PDB entry 7WKK | electron microscopy, 4.20 A resolution (low resolution: residue-level contacts below are approximate; hydrogen-bond / salt-bridge calls are withheld) | chains A and J of the 30 polymer chains in the assembly

== Chain A ==
Molecule: MGC83295 protein
Source organism: Xenopus laevis
UniProt: Q642R6 (Q642R6_XENLA); numbering as in UniProt (aligned over 1-2011)
Sequence (2011 residues; numbered 1 to 2011; the number before each row is that of its first residue):
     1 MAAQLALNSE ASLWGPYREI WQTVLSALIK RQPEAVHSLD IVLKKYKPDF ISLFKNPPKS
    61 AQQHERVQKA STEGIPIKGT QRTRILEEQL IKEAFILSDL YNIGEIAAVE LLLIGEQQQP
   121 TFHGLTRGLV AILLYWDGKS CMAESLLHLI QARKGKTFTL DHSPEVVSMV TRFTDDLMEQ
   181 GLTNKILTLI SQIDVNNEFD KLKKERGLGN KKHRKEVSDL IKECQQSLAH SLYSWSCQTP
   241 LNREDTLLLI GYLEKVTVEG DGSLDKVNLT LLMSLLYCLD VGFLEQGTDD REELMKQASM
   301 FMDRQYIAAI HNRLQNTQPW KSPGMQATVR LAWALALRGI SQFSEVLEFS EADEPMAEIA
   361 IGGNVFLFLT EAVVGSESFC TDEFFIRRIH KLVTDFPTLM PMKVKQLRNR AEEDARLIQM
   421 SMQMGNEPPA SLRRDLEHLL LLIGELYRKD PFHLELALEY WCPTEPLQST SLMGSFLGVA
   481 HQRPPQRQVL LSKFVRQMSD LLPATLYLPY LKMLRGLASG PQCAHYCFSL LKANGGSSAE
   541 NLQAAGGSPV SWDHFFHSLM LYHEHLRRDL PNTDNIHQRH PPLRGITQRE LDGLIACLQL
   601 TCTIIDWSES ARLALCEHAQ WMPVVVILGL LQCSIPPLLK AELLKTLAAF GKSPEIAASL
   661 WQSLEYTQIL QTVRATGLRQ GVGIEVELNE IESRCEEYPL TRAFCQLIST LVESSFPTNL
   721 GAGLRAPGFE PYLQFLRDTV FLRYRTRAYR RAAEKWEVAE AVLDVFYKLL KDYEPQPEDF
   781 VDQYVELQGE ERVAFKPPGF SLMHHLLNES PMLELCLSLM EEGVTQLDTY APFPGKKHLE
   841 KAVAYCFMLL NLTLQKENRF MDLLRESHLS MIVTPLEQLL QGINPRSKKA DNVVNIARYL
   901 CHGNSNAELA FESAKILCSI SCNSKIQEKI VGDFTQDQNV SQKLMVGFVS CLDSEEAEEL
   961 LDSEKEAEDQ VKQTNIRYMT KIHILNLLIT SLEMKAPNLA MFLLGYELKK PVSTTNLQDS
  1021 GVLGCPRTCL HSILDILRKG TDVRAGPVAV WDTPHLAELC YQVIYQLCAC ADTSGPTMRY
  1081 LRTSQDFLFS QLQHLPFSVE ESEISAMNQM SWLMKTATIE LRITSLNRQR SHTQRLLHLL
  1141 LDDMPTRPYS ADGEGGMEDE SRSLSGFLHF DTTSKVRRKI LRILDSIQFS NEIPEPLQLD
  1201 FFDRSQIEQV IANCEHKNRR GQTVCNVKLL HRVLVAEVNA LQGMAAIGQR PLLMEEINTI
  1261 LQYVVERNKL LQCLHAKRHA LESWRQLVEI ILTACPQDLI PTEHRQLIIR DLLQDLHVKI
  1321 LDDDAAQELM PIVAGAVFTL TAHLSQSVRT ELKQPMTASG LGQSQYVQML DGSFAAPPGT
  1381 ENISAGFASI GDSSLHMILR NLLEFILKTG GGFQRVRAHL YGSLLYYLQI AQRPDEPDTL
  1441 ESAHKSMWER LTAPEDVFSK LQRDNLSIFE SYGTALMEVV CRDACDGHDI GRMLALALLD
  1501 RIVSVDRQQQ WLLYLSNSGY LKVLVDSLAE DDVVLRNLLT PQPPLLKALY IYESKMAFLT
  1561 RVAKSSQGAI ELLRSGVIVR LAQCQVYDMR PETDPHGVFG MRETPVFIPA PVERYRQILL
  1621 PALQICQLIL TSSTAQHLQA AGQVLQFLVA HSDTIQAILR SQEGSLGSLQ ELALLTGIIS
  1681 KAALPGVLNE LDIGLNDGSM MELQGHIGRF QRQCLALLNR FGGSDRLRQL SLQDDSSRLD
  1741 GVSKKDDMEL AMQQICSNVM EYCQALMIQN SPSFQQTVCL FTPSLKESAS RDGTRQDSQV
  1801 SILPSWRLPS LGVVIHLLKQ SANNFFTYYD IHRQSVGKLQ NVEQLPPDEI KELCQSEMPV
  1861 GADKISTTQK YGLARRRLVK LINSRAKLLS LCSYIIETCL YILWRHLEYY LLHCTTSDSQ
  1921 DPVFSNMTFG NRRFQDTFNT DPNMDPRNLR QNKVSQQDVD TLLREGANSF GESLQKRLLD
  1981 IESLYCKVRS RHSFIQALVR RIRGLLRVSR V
Unresolved in the structure: 1-12, 71-89, 260-261, 426-431, 464-487, 571-582, 676-680, 956-969, 1144-1175, 1192-1200, 1241-1244, 1353-1390, 1432-1455, 1563-1564, 1593-1609, 1694-1696, 1736-1740, 1769-1809, 1842-1846, 1858-1866, 1917-1956, 2008-2011

== Chain J ==
Molecule: Nup54
Source organism: Xenopus laevis
UniProt: K9ZTJ6 (K9ZTJ6_XENLA); numbering as in UniProt (aligned over 1-535)
Sequence (535 residues; row label = number of the first residue in the row):
     1 MAFNFGATTG TPANQGTTGF SLGTFTPKTT TSGFGFGTTT TTAPTGFGGG FGGFGATTTA
    61 STGPAFSFTT PANTTSGLFG ATQNKGFGFG TGFGSTTTST GLGTGLGTGL GFTGFNTSQQ
   121 QQQQSVLGAG LFNQSFQSTP QSNQLINTAS ALSAPTLLGD ERDAILAKWN QLQAFWGTGK
   181 GFFMNNTPPV EFTQENPFCR FKAVGFSYIP NNKDEDGLIS LIFNKKESDI RGQQQQLVES
   241 LHKVLGGHQT LTVNVEGVKT KADNQTEVII YVVERSPNGT SRRVGASALF SYFEQAHIKA
   301 NMQQLGVTGA MAQTELSPVQ IKQLIQNPLS GVDPIIWEQA KVDNPDPERL IPVPMIGFKE
   361 LLRRLEVQDQ MTKQHQSRLD IISEDIGELQ KNQTTTMAKI GQYKRKLMEL SHRVLQVLIK
   421 QEIQRKSGFA IQAEEEQLRV QLDTIQSELN APTQFKGRLN ELMSQIRMQN HFGAVRSEEK
   481 YYVDADLLRE IKQHLKQQQE GVSHLISIIK DNHEDIKLIE QGLNDNLHMR TGFLS
Unresolved in the structure: 1-155, 188-318, 429-454, 475-487, 521-535

== Interface between chain A and chain J ==
Contacting residue pairs (9; chain A residue first):
  Glu809(A) with Glu409(J)
  Ile872(A) with His412(J)
  Gln881(A) with Ala398(J); Gln402(J)
  Gly882(A) with Gln402(J)
  Ile883(A) with Gln402(J)
  Gln936(A) with Lys391(J)
  Glu993(A) with Ala474(J)
  Lys995(A) with Ala474(J)
Interface residues without a listed pair, chain A (13 interface residues in all): Asn808, Gln878, Ala890, Gly932, Met994
Interface residues without a listed pair, chain J (11 interface residues in all): Thr394, Lys399, Arg405, Met408, Gly473

== In short ==
13 residues of chain A and 11 residues of chain J are in contact.
Here chain A is MGC83295 protein and chain J is Nup54, both from Xenopus laevis. Entry 7WKK (Cryo-EM structure
of the IR subunit from X. laevis NPC) was determined by electron microscopy.
